PDB entry 3OR2 | X-ray diffraction, 2.05 A resolution | chains D and F of the 6 polymer chains in the assembly

[Chain D]
Molecule: Sulfite redcutase subunit alpha
Source organism: desulfovibrio gigas
Chain sequence (435 residues; row label = number of the first residue in the row):
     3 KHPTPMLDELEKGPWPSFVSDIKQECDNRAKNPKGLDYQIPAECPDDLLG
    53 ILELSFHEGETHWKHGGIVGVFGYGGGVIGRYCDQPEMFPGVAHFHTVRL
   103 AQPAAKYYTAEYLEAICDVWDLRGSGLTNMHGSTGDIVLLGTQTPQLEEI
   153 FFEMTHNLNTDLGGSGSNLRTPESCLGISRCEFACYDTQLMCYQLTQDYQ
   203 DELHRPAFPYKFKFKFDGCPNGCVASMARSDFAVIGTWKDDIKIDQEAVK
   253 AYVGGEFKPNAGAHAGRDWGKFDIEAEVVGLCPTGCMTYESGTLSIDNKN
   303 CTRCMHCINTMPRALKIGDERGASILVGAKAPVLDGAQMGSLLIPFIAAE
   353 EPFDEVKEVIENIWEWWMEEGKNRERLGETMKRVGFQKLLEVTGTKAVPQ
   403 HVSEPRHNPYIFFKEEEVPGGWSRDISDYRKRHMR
Metal / ion sites: 4Fe-4S cluster Fe site 1: Cys177, Cys183, Cys221, Cys225; 4Fe-4S cluster Fe site 2: Cys284, Cys303, Cys306, Cys309
Residues lining bound ligands:
  - 4Fe-4S cluster (SF4), molecule 1: Cys177, Leu178, Gly179, Cys183, Phe185, Ala186, Asp219, Gly220, Cys221, Asn223, Gly224, Cys225
  - 4Fe-4S cluster (SF4), molecule 2: Ile244, Cys284, Pro285, Thr286, Cys288, Met289, Ile298, Cys303, Thr304, Arg305, Cys306, Met307, His308, Cys309
  - sulfite ion (SO3), molecule 1: Lys66, His67, Gly68, Gly69, Tyr84
  - sulfite ion (SO3), molecule 2: Arg101, Thr136, Arg172, Lys213, Lys215
  - siroheme (SRM), molecule 1: Ile81, Arg83, Arg101, Asn131, Gly134, Ser135, Thr136, Gly137, Asp138, Tyr212, Lys213, Lys215, Lys217, Arg231, Lys332, Ala333, Pro334, Val335, Arg376, Arg378
  - siroheme (SRM), molecule 2: Cys177, Leu178, Arg182, Cys183, Glu184, Phe185, Asn223, Gly224, Cys225, Arg231, Asn262, Asn311

[Chain F]
Molecule: Sulfite redcutase subunit gama
Source organism: desulfovibrio gigas
Chain sequence (104 residues; each row starts with the number of its first residue):
     2 AVVEFAGSAFEVDEDGFLNAFDDWCPEWVKYAKGSEGIGAGSADHQKIID
    52 FLQDYYKANGIAPMVRILSKVTGFKLKQIYELFPSGPGKGACKMAGLPKP
   102 TGCV
Residues lining bound ligands: sulfite ion (SO3): Asp14, Glu15, Asp16, Lys100

[Interface between chain D and chain F]
Contacting residue pairs (39; chain D residue first):
  Lys66(D) - Glu15(F)  salt bridge
  His67(D) - Thr102(F)
  Gly69(D) - Asp16(F)
  Ile70(D) - Asp16(F)  hydrogen bond (backbone-side chain)
  Ile70(D) - Lys90(F)
  Ile70(D) - Lys100(F)
  Ile70(D) - Pro101(F)
  Val71(D) - Asp16(F)
  Phe74(D) - Ser36(F)
  Phe74(D) - Glu37(F)
  Phe74(D) - Gly38(F)
  Phe74(D) - Pro85(F)
  Phe74(D) - Ser86(F)
  Gly75(D) - Tyr81(F)
  Gly75(D) - Pro85(F)  hydrogen bond (backbone-backbone)
  Tyr76(D) - Tyr81(F)
  Tyr76(D) - Ser86(F)
  Gly77(D) - Tyr81(F)
  Ile81(D) - Val105(F)  hydrophobic
  Tyr84(D) - Glu15(F)
  Tyr84(D) - Asp16(F)  hydrogen bond
  Ser167(D) - Val105(F)
  Gly168(D) - Cys104(F)
  Gly168(D) - Val105(F)
  Arg172(D) - Cys104(F)  hydrogen bond (side chain-backbone)
  Arg207(D) - Leu77(F)
  Arg207(D) - Lys78(F)
  Arg207(D) - Tyr81(F)
  Pro208(D) - Val66(F)
  Pro208(D) - Leu77(F)
  Pro208(D) - Tyr81(F)
  Ala209(D) - Leu77(F)  hydrophobic
  Pro211(D) - Met65(F)  hydrophobic
  Met370(D) - Arg67(F)  hydrogen bond (backbone-side chain)
  Glu371(D) - Arg67(F)  hydrogen bond (backbone-side chain)
  Glu371(D) - Lys71(F)  salt bridge
  Gly373(D) - Arg67(F)  hydrogen bond (backbone-side chain)
  Asn375(D) - Met65(F)
  Arg376(D) - Gly103(F)
Other interface residues (no listed pair), chain D (30 interface residues in all): Gly72, Gly78, Ser169, Lys213, Trp369, Glu372, Lys374
Other interface residues (no listed pair), chain F (22 interface residues in all): Phe18

[In short]
30 residues of chain D face 22 of chain F across their interface; the contacts include 7 hydrogen bonds and 2
salt bridges. Among the polar pairs are Lys66(D)-Glu15(F), Glu371(D)-Lys71(F) and Ile70(D)-Asp16(F). One
sulfite ion molecule is bound between chain D and chain F.
Chain D is Sulfite redcutase subunit alpha and chain F is Sulfite redcutase subunit gama, both from
desulfovibrio gigas; the structure, Crystal structure of dissimilatory sulfite reductase II (DsrII), was
determined by X-ray diffraction.
